PDB entry 7XXV | X-ray diffraction, 1.60 A resolution | chain A

[Chain A]
Molecule: Galectin
From: Macaca fascicularis
UniProt: G7PXK5 (G7PXK5_MACFA); residues 5-139 here correspond to UniProt positions 1-135 (UniProt number = residue number - 4)
Sequence (139 residues; each row starts with the number of its first residue):
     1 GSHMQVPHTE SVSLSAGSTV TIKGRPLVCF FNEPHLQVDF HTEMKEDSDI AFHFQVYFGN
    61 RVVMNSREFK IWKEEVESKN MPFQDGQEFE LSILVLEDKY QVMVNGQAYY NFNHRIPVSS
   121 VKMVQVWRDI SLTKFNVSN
Disordered / not traced: 1-3
Differences from the reference sequence: expression tag (1-4)
What the authors report for this chain:
  - binding site for beta-D-galactopyranose: Tyr57, Glu75
  - conformationally variable residues: Glu33

[Overview]
From the paper: a binding site for beta-D-galactopyranose at Tyr57 and Glu75; conformational variability at
Glu33.
Chain A is Galectin (Macaca fascicularis); the structure, Macaca fascicularis galectin-10/Charcot-Leyden
crystal protein with lactose, was determined by X-ray diffraction (same publication as 7XXU, 7XXW, 7XXX, 7XXY
and 7XXZ).
